6NJH - chain A; structure by X-ray diffraction, 2.15 A resolution.

Chain A:
Name: cAMP-specific 3', 5'-cyclic phosphodiesterase 4D
Organism: Homo sapiens
Notes: EC 3.1.4.53
UniProtKB: Q08499 (PDE4D_HUMAN), isoform Q08499-11; the construct has insertions or renumbered stretches relative to UniProt, so the offset changes along the chain: 244-582 = UniProt 319-657; 593-606 = UniProt 265-278
Chain sequence (370 residues; row label = number of the first residue in the row):
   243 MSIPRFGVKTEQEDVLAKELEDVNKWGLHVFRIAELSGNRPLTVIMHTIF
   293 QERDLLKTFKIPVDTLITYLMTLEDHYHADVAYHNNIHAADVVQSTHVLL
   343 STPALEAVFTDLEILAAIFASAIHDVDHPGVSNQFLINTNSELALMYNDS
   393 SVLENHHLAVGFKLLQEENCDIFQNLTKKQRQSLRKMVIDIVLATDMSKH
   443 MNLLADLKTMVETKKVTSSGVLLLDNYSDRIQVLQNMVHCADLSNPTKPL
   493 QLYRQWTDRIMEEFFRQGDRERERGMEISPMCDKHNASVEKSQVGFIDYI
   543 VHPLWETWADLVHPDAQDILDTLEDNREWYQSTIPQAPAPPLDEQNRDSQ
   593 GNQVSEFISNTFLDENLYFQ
Disordered / not traced: 243-253, 460-462, 578-593, 607-612
Sequence notes: expression tag (243, 607-612); engineered mutation Ala579 (Ser654 in Q08499), Ala581 (Ser656 in Q08499); linker (583-592)
Bound ions: Zn2+: His330, His366, Asp367, Asp484; Mg2+ site 1 near Asp367 (its only coordinating residue here); Mg2+ site 2 near Glu384 (its only coordinating residue here)
Small-molecule neighbours: KRD (2-(4-{[4-(3-chlorophenyl)-6-ethyl-1,3,5-triazin-2-yl]amino}phenyl)acetamide): Tyr325, His326, Ser374, Met439, Leu485, Asn487, Tyr495, Trp498, Thr499, Ile502, Met503, Phe506, Met523, Ser534, Gln535, Phe538, Phe599, Ile600, Thr603, Phe604
From the paper describing this entry:
  - binding site for KRD: Thr603
  - specificity-determining residues: Phe599

Summary:
Bound to chain A: compound KRD. His330, His366, Asp367 and Asp484 form the Zn2+ site. The paper reports a
binding site for KRD at Thr603; the specificity determinant Phe599.
Chain A is cAMP-specific 3', 5'-cyclic phosphodiesterase 4D (Homo sapiens); the structure, Crystal Structure
of the PDE4D Catalytic Domain and UCR2 Regulatory Helix with T-48, was determined by X-ray diffraction,
deposited together with 6NJI and 6NJJ.
